Entry 8JSH (electron microscopy, 4.40 A resolution (low resolution: residue-level contacts below are approximate; hydrogen-bond / salt-bridge calls are withheld)); this record covers chains g and y of the 14 polymer chains in the assembly.

[Chain g]
Molecule: 16S ribosomal RNA
Source organism: Escherichia coli
Sequence (1539 nucleotides; each row starts with the number of its first residue):
     2 AAUUGAAGAG UUUGAUCAUG GCUCAGAUUG AACGCUGGCG GCAGGCCUAA CACAUGCAAG
    62 UCGAACGGUA ACAGGAAGAA GCUUGCUUCU UUGCUGACGA GUGGCGGACG GGUGAGUAAU
   122 GUCUGGGAAA CUGCCUGAUG GAGGGGGAUA ACUACUGGAA ACGGUAGCUA AUACCGCAUA
   182 ACGUCGCAAG ACCAAAGAGG GGGACCUUCG GGCCUCUUGC CAUCGGAUGU GCCCAGAUGG
   242 GAUUAGCUAG UAGGUGGGGU AACGGCUCAC CUAGGCGACG AUCCCUAGCU GGUCUGAGAG
   302 GAUGACCAGC CACACUGGAA CUGAGACACG GUCCAGACUC CUACGGGAGG CAGCAGUGGG
   362 GAAUAUUGCA CAAUGGGCGC AAGCCUGAUG CAGCCAUGCC GCGUGUAUGA AGAAGGCCUU
   422 CGGGUUGUAA AGUACUUUCA GCGGGGAGGA AGGGAGUAAA GUUAAUACCU UUGCUCAUUG
   482 ACGUUACCCG CAGAAGAAGC ACCGGCUAAC UCCGUGCCAG CAGCCGCGGU AAUACGGAGG
   542 GUGCAAGCGU UAAUCGGAAU UACUGGGCGU AAAGCGCACG CAGGCGGUUU GUUAAGUCAG
   602 AUGUGAAAUC CCCGGGCUCA ACCUGGGAAC UGCAUCUGAU ACUGGCAAGC UUGAGUCUCG
   662 UAGAGGGGGG UAGAAUUCCA GGUGUAGCGG UGAAAUGCGU AGAGAUCUGG AGGAAUACCG
   722 GUGGCGAAGG CGGCCCCCUG GACGAAGACU GACGCUCAGG UGCGAAAGCG UGGGGAGCAA
   782 ACAGGAUUAG AUACCCUGGU AGUCCACGCC GUAAACGAUG UCGACUUGGA GGUUGUGCCC
   842 UUGAGGCGUG GCUUCCGGAG CUAACGCGUU AAGUCGACCG CCUGGGGAGU ACGGCCGCAA
   902 GGUUAAAACU CAAAUGAAUU GACGGGGGCC CGCACAAGCG GUGGAGCAUG UGGUUUAAUU
   962 CGAUGCAACG CGAAGAACCU UACCUGGUCU UGACAUCCAC GGAAGUUUUC AGAGAUGAGA
  1022 AUGUGCCUUC GGGAACCGUG AGACAGGUGC UGCAUGGCUG UCGUCAGCUC GUGUUGUGAA
  1082 AUGUUGGGUU AAGUCCCGCA ACGAGCGCAA CCCUUAUCCU UUGUUGCCAG CGGUCCGGCC
  1142 GGGAACUCAA AGGAGACUGC CAGUGAUAAA CUGGAGGAAG GUGGGGAUGA CGUCAAGUCA
  1202 UCAUGGCCCU UACGACCAGG GCUACACACG UGCUACAAUG GCGCAUACAA AGAGAAGCGA
  1262 CCUCGCGAGA GCAAGCGGAC CUCAUAAAGU GCGUCGUAGU CCGGAUUGGA GUCUGCAACU
  1322 CGACUCCAUG AAGUCGGAAU CGCUAGUAAU CGUGGAUCAG AAUGCCACGG UGAAUACGUU
  1382 CCCGGGCCUU GUACACACCG CCCGUCACAC CAUGGGAGUG GGUUGCAAAA GAAGUAGGUA
  1442 GCUUAACCUU CGGGAGGGCG CUUACCACUU UGUGAUUCAU GACUGGGGUG AAGUCGUAAC
  1502 AAGGUAACCG UAGGGGAACC UGCGGUUGGA UCACCUCCU
Not modelled in the structure: 923-1387

[Chain y]
Name: 30S ribosomal protein S16
Source organism: Escherichia coli
UniProt: P0A7T3 (RS16_ECOLI); residue numbers follow UniProt; this construct covers 1-82
Chain sequence (82 residues; numbered 1 to 82; the number before each row is that of its first residue):
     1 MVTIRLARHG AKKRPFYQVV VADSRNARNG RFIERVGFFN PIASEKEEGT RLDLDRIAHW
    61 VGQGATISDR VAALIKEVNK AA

[How chain g and chain y interact]
Contacting residue pairs (50; chain g residue first):
  C43(g) with Lys12(y)
  A44(g) with Lys12(y)
  C110(g) with Arg25(y)
  G111(g) with Arg25(y)
  C135(g) with Met1(y)
  C136(g) with Met1(y); Gly64(y)
  G227(g) with Gln63(y)
  A228(g) with Val2(y)
  G230(g) with Arg31(y)
  A309(g) with Gly30(y)
  G310(g) with Gly30(y); Arg31(y)
  C311(g) with Arg31(y)
  A374(g) with Arg70(y)
  U375(g) with Leu6(y); Tyr17(y); Arg28(y); Arg70(y)
  G376(g) with Arg5(y); Leu6(y); Ser68(y)
  G377(g) with Arg5(y)
  G378(g) with Ser24(y)
  U390(g) with Arg28(y)
  G391(g) with Arg8(y); Arg28(y)
  C392(g) with Arg8(y); Lys12(y); Lys13(y)
  A393(g) with Lys12(y); Lys13(y)
  A452(g) with Arg70(y); Ala73(y)
  U473(g) with Lys76(y)
  C483(g) with Lys13(y)
  G616(g) with Lys46(y)
  G617(g) with Arg14(y); Lys46(y)
  C618(g) with Arg14(y)
  C624(g) with His9(y); Gly10(y)
  U625(g) with His9(y); Phe16(y)
  G626(g) with Gln18(y); Arg35(y); Phe38(y); Arg51(y)
  G627(g) with Arg35(y); Arg51(y)
Other interface residues (no listed pair), chain g (37 interface residues in all): G112, U137, U229, A451, G453, C623
Other interface residues (no listed pair), chain y (32 interface residues in all): Ala11, Ala27, Ser44, Gly62

[Overview]
The interface between chain g and chain y involves 37 residues on one side and 32 on the other.
Here chain g is 16S ribosomal RNA and chain y is 30S ribosomal protein S16, both from Escherichia coli. Entry
8JSH (Structure of the 30S-body-IF3 complex from Escherichia coli) was determined by electron microscopy
together with 8JSG from the same study.
